Entry 4YH6 (X-ray diffraction, 3.00 A resolution); this record covers chains A and B.

[Chain A (and B)]
Name: Interleukin-1 receptor accessory protein-like 1
Organism: Mus musculus
Notes: chain B of this document is another copy of the same molecule, construct and numbering; everything in this record applies to it too
Reference sequence: P59823 (IRPL1_MOUSE); residues 19-352 here = UniProt positions 19-352
Chain sequence (348 residues; each row starts with the number of its first residue):
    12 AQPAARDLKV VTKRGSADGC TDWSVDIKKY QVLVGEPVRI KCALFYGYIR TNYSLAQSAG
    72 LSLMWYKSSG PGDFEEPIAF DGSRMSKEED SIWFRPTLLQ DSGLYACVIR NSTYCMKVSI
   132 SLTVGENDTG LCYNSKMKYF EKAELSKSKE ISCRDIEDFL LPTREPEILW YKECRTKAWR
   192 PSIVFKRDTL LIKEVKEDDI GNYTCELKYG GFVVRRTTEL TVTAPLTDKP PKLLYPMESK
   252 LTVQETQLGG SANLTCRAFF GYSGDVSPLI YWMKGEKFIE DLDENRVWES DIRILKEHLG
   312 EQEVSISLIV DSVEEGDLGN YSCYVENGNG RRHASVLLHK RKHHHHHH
Not modelled in the structure: 12-30, 172-177, 275-276, 352-359 (chain B: 12-30, 35-36, 56-65, 175-176, 275-276, 352-359)
Differences from the reference sequence: expression tag (12-18, 353-359)
Disulfides: C31-C126, C53-C118, C143-C185, C164-C216, C267-C334
Covalent attachments: N-acetylglucosamine (NAG) linked to N122, N138; glycan linked to N213, N264
UniProt features mapped onto this chain:
  - site: W34 (Essential for interaction with PTPRD)
  - glycosylation (N-linked (GlcNAc...) asparagine): N63, N122, N138, N213, N264, N331
  - mutagenesis: W34 (W34A: Abolishes Interaction with PTPRD. Abolishes synaptogenesis), D37 (D37A: Decreases affinity for PTPRD. Significantly decreases synaptogenesis), M75 to Y77 (Decreases affinity for PTPRD; when associated with 88-A--A-91. Significantly decreases synaptogenesis; when associated with 88-A--A-91), P88 to F91 (Decreases affinity for PTPRD; when associated with 75-A--A-77. Significantly decreases synaptogenesis; when associated with 88-A--A-91), D292 (D292A: Decreases affinity for PTPRD. Significantly decreases synaptogenesis)

[Chain A / chain B interface]
Contacting residue pairs (70; chain A residue first):
  Y64(A) - D302(B)  hydrogen bond
  Q68(A) - E300(B)  hydrogen bond (side chain-backbone)
  S69(A) - E295(B)
  A70(A) - E291(B)
  A70(A) - E295(B)
  S73(A) - D302(B)  hydrogen bond
  S73(A) - I303(B)  hydrogen bond (side chain-backbone)
  L74(A) - D302(B)  hydrogen bond (backbone-side chain)
  M75(A) - S278(B)  hydrogen bond
  M75(A) - I303(B)  hydrophobic
  Y77(A) - S278(B)
  Y77(A) - P279(B)
  S80(A) - F151(B)
  G81(A) - F151(B)
  G83(A) - F151(B)
  G83(A) - E152(B)
  D84(A) - F151(B)
  D84(A) - K153(B)
  D84(A) - T232(B)  hydrogen bond
  F85(A) - K153(B)
  F85(A) - T234(B)
  F85(A) - E308(B)
  F85(A) - G311(B)
  E87(A) - E308(B)
  P88(A) - E308(B)
  P88(A) - Q313(B)
  A90(A) - I305(B)
  K98(A) - D302(B)  salt bridge
  S113(A) - K147(B)
  R121(A) - V277(B)
  R121(A) - S278(B)  hydrogen bond (side chain-backbone)
  R121(A) - L280(B)
  N122(A) - L280(B)
  S123(A) - F289(B)
  T134(A) - K147(B)
  V135(A) - K147(B)  hydrogen bond (backbone-side chain)
  K147(A) - S113(B)
  K147(A) - T134(B)
  K147(A) - V135(B)  hydrogen bond (side chain-backbone)
  F151(A) - S80(B)
  F151(A) - G81(B)
  F151(A) - D84(B)
  K153(A) - G83(B)
  K153(A) - D84(B)
  T232(A) - D84(B)
  V277(A) - Y77(B)
  S278(A) - M75(B)
  S278(A) - Y77(B)
  S278(A) - R121(B)  hydrogen bond (backbone-side chain)
  P279(A) - Y77(B)
  L280(A) - R121(B)
  L280(A) - N122(B)
  Y282(A) - S123(B)
  F289(A) - S123(B)
  E291(A) - A70(B)
  E291(A) - N122(B)
  W299(A) - Q68(B)
  D302(A) - S73(B)  hydrogen bond
  D302(A) - L74(B)
  D302(A) - K98(B)  salt bridge
  I303(A) - S73(B)
  I303(A) - K98(B)
  I305(A) - M75(B)  hydrophobic
  I305(A) - I89(B)
  I305(A) - A90(B)
  E308(A) - F85(B)
  E308(A) - E87(B)
  E308(A) - P88(B)
  G311(A) - F85(B)
  Q313(A) - P88(B)
Interface residues without a listed pair, chain A (50 interface residues in all): G71, L72, P82, I89, V119, E152, T234, D294, E300
Interface residues without a listed pair, chain B (52 interface residues in all): C31, S69, G71, P82, V119, Y273, Y282, I290, W299, S301

[Summary]
The interface between chain A and chain B involves 50 residues on one side and 52 on the other; the contacts
include 12 hydrogen bonds and 2 salt bridges. Among the polar pairs are K98(A)-D302(B), Y64(A)-D302(B) and
Q68(A)-E300(B).
Both chains are Interleukin-1 receptor accessory protein-like 1 (Mus musculus). Entry 4YH6 (Crystal structure
of IL1RAPL1 ectodomain) was determined by X-ray diffraction, deposited together with 5Y32, 4YFD, 4YFE, 4YFG
and 4YH7.
